PDB entry 1Z7Q | X-ray diffraction, 3.22 A resolution | chains F and G of the 42 polymer chains in the assembly

Chain F:
Name: Proteasome component PRE5
Organism: Saccharomyces cerevisiae
Notes: EC 3.4.25.1
UniProtKB: P40302 (PSA1_YEAST); residue numbers follow UniProt; this construct covers 1-234
Sequence (234 residues; each row starts with the number of its first residue):
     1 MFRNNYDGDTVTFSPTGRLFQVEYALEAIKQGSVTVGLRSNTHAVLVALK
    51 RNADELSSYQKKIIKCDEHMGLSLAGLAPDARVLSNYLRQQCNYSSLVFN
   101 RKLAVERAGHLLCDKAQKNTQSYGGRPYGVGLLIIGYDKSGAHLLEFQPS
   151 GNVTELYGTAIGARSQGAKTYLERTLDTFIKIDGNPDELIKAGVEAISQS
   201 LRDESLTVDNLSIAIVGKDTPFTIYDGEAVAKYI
Swiss-Prot annotation at these positions:
  - modified residue: S14 (Phosphoserine)
  - cross-link: K191 (Glycyl lysine isopeptide (Lys-Gly) (interchain with G-Cter in ubiquitin))

Chain G:
Name: Proteasome component C1
Organism: Saccharomyces cerevisiae
Notes: EC 3.4.25.1
UniProtKB: P21242 (PSA3_YEAST); residues 0-287 here = UniProt positions 0-287
Sequence (288 residues; each row starts with the number of its first residue; numbering starts at 0):
     0 MTSIGTGYDLSNSVFSPDGRNFQVEYAVKAVENGTTSIGIKCNDGVVFAV
    50 EKLITSKLLVPQKNVKIQVVDRHIGCVYSGLIPDGRHLVNRGREEAASFK
   100 KLYKTPIPIPAFADRLGQYVQAHTLYNSVRPFGVSTIFGGVDKNGAHLYM
   150 LEPSGSYWGYKGAATGKGRQSAKAELEKLVDHHPEGLSAREAVKQAAKII
   200 YLAHEDNKEKDFELEISWCSLSETNGLHKFVKGDLLQEAIDFAQKEINGD
   250 DDEDEDDSDNVMSSDDENAPVATNANATTDQEGDIHLE
Unresolved in the structure: 0-4, 248-287

Interface between chain F and chain G:
Residue-residue contacts - 57 pairs, chain F then chain G:
  N5(F) - L9(G)
  Y6(F) - D8(G)  hydrogen bond
  V11(F) - V128(G)
  V11(F) - R129(G)
  T12(F) - L9(G)
  T12(F) - Q22(G)
  F13(F) - Q22(G)  hydrogen bond (backbone-side chain)
  F13(F) - Y25(G)
  F13(F) - A26(G)  hydrophobic
  F13(F) - R129(G)
  F13(F) - P130(G)
  S14(F) - Y25(G)
  P15(F) - Y25(G)  hydrophobic
  P15(F) - K28(G)
  T16(F) - K28(G)
  T16(F) - A29(G)
  G17(F) - Y25(G)
  G17(F) - A29(G)
  L19(F) - L80(G)  hydrophobic
  L19(F) - R129(G)
  R39(F) - V59(G)
  E106(F) - K62(G)
  H110(F) - R85(G)
  C113(F) - R85(G)
  D114(F) - R85(G)  salt bridge
  D114(F) - N89(G)
  Q117(F) - P82(G)
  Q117(F) - D83(G)
  Q117(F) - H86(G)
  T120(F) - R129(G)  hydrogen bond (backbone-side chain)
  Q121(F) - D83(G)
  Q121(F) - H86(G)
  Q121(F) - H122(G)
  Q121(F) - V128(G)
  Q121(F) - R129(G)  hydrogen bond (backbone-backbone)
  Q121(F) - F131(G)
  S122(F) - S127(G)
  Y123(F) - S127(G)  hydrogen bond (backbone-backbone)
  H143(F) - K62(G)
  S150(F) - P82(G)
  G151(F) - P82(G)
  N152(F) - I81(G)
  N152(F) - P82(G)
  T154(F) - N63(G)
  E155(F) - L58(G)
  E155(F) - V59(G)
  E155(F) - K62(G)  salt bridge
  E155(F) - N63(G)  hydrogen bond (backbone-side chain)
  L156(F) - L57(G)
  L156(F) - L58(G)  hydrophobic
  L156(F) - V59(G)
  Y157(F) - L57(G)
  Y157(F) - V59(G)  hydrophobic
  G158(F) - L57(G)
  L172(F) - L57(G)
  E173(F) - S55(G)  hydrogen bond
  L176(F) - L57(G)  hydrophobic
Interface residues without a listed pair, chain F (35 interface residues in all): T10, V153, K169
Interface residues without a listed pair, chain G (29 interface residues in all): K56, P60, G132

Overview:
35 residues of chain F and 29 residues of chain G are in contact; the contacts include 7 hydrogen bonds and 2
salt bridges. Among the polar pairs are D114(F)-R85(G), E155(F)-K62(G) and Y6(F)-D8(G).
Here chain F is Proteasome component PRE5 and chain G is Proteasome component C1, both from Saccharomyces
cerevisiae. Entry 1Z7Q (Crystal structure of the 20s proteasome from yeast in complex with the proteasome
activator PA26 from ...) was determined by X-ray diffraction (same publication as 1YA7, 1YAR and 1YAU).
